Entry 1W03 (X-ray diffraction, 2.10 A resolution); this record covers chain A.

Chain A:
Name: Isopenicillin N synthetase
From: Emericella nidulans (strain FGSC A4 / ATCC 38163 / CBS 112.46 / NRRL 194 / M139)
Notes: EC 1.21.3.1
UniProtKB: P05326 (IPNS_EMENI); numbering as in UniProt (aligned over 1-331)
Sequence (331 residues; row label = number of the first residue in the row):
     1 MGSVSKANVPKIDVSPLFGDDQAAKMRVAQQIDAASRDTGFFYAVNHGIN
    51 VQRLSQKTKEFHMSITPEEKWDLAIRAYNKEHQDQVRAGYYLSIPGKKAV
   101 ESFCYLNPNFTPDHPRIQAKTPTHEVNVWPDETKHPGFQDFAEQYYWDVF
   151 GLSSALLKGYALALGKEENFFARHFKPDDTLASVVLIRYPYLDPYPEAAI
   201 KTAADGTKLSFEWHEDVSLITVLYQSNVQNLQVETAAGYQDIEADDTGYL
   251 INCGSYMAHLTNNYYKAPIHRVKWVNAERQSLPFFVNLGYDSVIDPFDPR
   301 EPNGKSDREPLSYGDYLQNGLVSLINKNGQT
Disordered / not traced: 1-2
Bound ions: Fe2+: His-214, Asp-216, His-270 (together with HCG)
Small-molecule neighbours: HCG (delta-(L-alpha-aminoadipoyl)-L-cysteinyl-glycine): Arg-87, Tyr-91, Cys-104, Ser-183, Val-185, Ile-187, Tyr-189, Phe-211, His-214, Asp-216, Val-272, Ser-281, Phe-285, Leu-321, Leu-324, Thr-331

Summary:
Ligands of chain A: compound HCG. The Fe2+ site is built by His-214, Asp-216 and His-270.
Chain A is Isopenicillin N synthetase (Emericella nidulans (strain FGSC A4 / ATCC 38163 / CBS 112.46 / NRRL
194 / M139)); the structure, Isopenicillin N Synthase Aminoadipoyl-Cysteinyl-Glycine-Fe Complex, was
determined by X-ray diffraction (same publication as 1W04, 1W05 and 1W06).
